2UXD - chains A and H of the 23 polymer chains in the assembly; structure by X-ray diffraction, 3.20 A resolution.

Chain A:
Molecule: 16S ribosomal RNA
From: Thermus thermophilus
Sequence (1523 nucleotides; each row starts with the number of its first residue; note: 57 numbers in that range are skipped by the numbering (no residue carries them; nothing is unmodelled there); a row labelled like 76A-76B holds insertion residues (76A, then the next letters in order); numbering starts at 0):
     0 UUUG
    4A U
     5 UGGAGAGUUU GAUCCUGGCU CAGGGUGAAC GCUGGCGGCG UGCCUAAGAC AUGCAAGUCG
    65 UGCGGG
    73 C
    76 C
76A-76B GC
    77 GGGGUUUU
    88 ACUCCG
    95 UGGUC
   101 AGCGGCGGAC GGGUGAGUAA CGCGUGGGU
  129A G
   130 ACCUACCCGG AAGAGGGGGA CAACCCGGGG AAACUCGGGC UAAUCCCCCA UGUGGACCCG
   190 C
190A-190L CCCUUGGGGUGU
   191 GUCCAAAGGG CUUU
   216 GCCCGCUUCC GGAUGGGCCC GCGUCCCAUC AGCUAGUUGG UGGGGUAAUG GCCCACCAAG
   276 GCGACGACGG GUAGCCGGUC UGAGAGGAUG GCCGGCCACA GGGGCACUGA GACACGGGCC
   336 CCACUCCUAC GGGAGGCAGC AGUUAGGAAU CUUCCGCAAU GGGCGCAAGC CUGACGGAGC
   396 GACGCCGCUU GGAGGAAGAA GCCCUUCGGG GUGUAAACUC CUGA
   441 ACCCGGGACG AAACCCCCGA C
   474 G
474A-474B AG
   475 GGGACUGACG GUACCGGG
   494 GUA
  497D A
   498 UAGCGCCGGC CAACUCCGUG CCAGCAGCCG CGGUAAUACG GAGGGCGCGA GCGUUACCCG
   558 GAUUCACUGG GCGUAAAGGG CGUGUAGGCG GCCUGGGGCG UCCCAUGUGA AAGACCACGG
   618 CUCAACCGUG GGGGAGCGUG GGAUACGCUC AGGCUAGACG GUGGGAGAGG GUGGUGGAAU
   678 UCCCGGAGUA GCGGUGAAAU GCGCAGAUAC CGGGAGGAAC GCCGAUGGCG AAGGCAGCCA
   738 CCUGGUCCAC CCGUGACGCU GAGGCGCGAA AGCGUGGGGA GCAAACCGGA UUAGAUACCC
   798 GGGUAGUCCA CGCCCUAAAC GAUGCGCGCU AGGUCUCUGG GUCU
   848 CCUGGGGGCC GAAGCUAACG CGUUAAGCGC GCCGCCUGGG GAGUACGGCC GCAAGGCUGA
   908 AACUCAAAGG AAUUGACGGG GGCCCGCACA AGCGGUGGAG CAUGUGGUUU AAUUCGAAGC
   968 AACGCGAAGA ACCUUACCAG GCCUUGACAU GCUA
 1001A G
  1002 GGAAA
 1006A C
  1007 CCGGGUGAAA GCCUGGGGUG CCCC
1030A-1030D GCGA
  1031 GGGGAGCCCU AGCACAGGUG CUGCAUGGCC GUCGUCAGCU CGUGCCGUGA GGUGUUGGGU
  1091 UAAGUCCCGC AACGAGCGCA ACCCCCGCCG UUAGUUGCCA GCGGUUCGGC CGGGCACUCU
  1151 AACGGGACUG CCCGCG
  1168 A
 1168A A
  1169 A
  1171 GCGGGAGGAA GGAGGGGACG ACGUCUGGUC AGCAUGGCCC UUACGGCCUG GGCGACACAC
  1231 GUGCUACAAU GCCCACUACA AAGCGAUGCC ACCCGGCAAC GGGGAGCUAA UCGCAAAAAG
  1291 GUGGGCCCAG UUCGGAUUGG GGUCUGCAAC CCGACCCCAU GAAGCCGGAA UCGCUAGUAA
  1351 UCGCGGAUCA GCC
 1363A A
  1364 UGCCGCGGUG AAUACGUUCC CGGGCCUUGU ACACACCGCC CGUCACGCCA UGGGAGCGGG
  1424 CUCUACCCGA AGUCGCCGGG
  1446 AG
  1452 C
  1459 C
1459A-1459G UACGGGC
  1460 AGGCGCCGAG GGUAGGGCCC GUGACUGGGG CGAAGUCGUA ACAAGGUAGC UGUACCGGAA
  1520 GGUGCGGCUG GAUCAC
 1536C C
  1537 UCCUUUCU
Unresolved in the structure: 0-3, 4A, 76A-76B, 95, 129A, 190A-190L, 441, 459, 474A-474B, 478, 497D, 1168A, 1459A-1459G, 1535, 1536C, 1537-1538

Chain H:
Name: Ribosomal protein S8
From: Thermus thermophilus
UniProt: Q5SHQ2 (RS8_THET8); numbering as in UniProt (aligned over 1-138)
Amino-acid sequence (138 residues; each row starts with the number of its first residue):
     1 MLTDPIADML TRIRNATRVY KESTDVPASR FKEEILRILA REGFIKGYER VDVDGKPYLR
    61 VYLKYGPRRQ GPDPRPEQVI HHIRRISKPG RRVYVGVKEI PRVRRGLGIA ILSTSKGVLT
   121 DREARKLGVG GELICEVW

Chain A / chain H interface:
Pairs across the interface (71):
  C564(A) with Arg-91(H), hydrogen bond to the sugar
  C586(A) with Pro-89(H), phosphate contact; Gly-90(H), sugar contact
  G587(A) with Met-1(H), base contact; Thr-3(H), sugar contact; Pro-89(H), phosphate contact; Arg-92(H), salt bridge to the phosphate
  G588(A) with Met-1(H), sugar contact; Leu-2(H), sugar contact; Pro-5(H), phosphate contact
  C589(A) with Pro-5(H), phosphate contact; Ser-29(H), phosphate contact; Lys-32(H), salt bridge to the phosphate
  C590(A) with Ser-29(H), phosphate contact; Arg-30(H), hydrogen bond to the phosphate
  U591(A) with Arg-30(H), salt bridge to the phosphate
  G597(A) with Tyr-94(H), hydrogen bond to the base
  U598(A) with Tyr-94(H), phosphate contact
  C599(A) with Tyr-94(H), phosphate contact; Val-95(H), sugar contact; Gly-96(H), phosphate contact; Val-97(H), phosphate contact; Val-129(H), sugar contact; Gly-130(H), sugar contact
  C600(A) with Gly-96(H), phosphate contact; Val-97(H), hydrogen bond to the phosphate; Gly-128(H), sugar contact
  A632(A) with Lys-98(H), salt bridge to the phosphate
  A640(A) with Ser-115(H), hydrogen bond to the sugar
  U641(A) with Ser-115(H), sugar contact
  A642(A) with Ser-113(H), hydrogen bond to the base; Thr-114(H), hydrogen bond to the base; Ser-115(H), base contact; Val-118(H), sugar contact
  C643(A) with Ser-113(H), hydrogen bond to the sugar; Glu-132(H), hydrogen bond to the sugar
  G644(A) with Arg-92(H), sugar contact
  U652(A) with Lys-56(H), phosphate contact
  A653(A) with Lys-56(H), salt bridge to the phosphate
  G654(A) with Met-1(H), hydrogen bond to the sugar
  A753(A) with Met-1(H), base contact
  G755(A) with Met-1(H), sugar contact
  C824(A) with Met-1(H), sugar contact
  G825(A) with Leu-2(H), sugar contact; Asp-8(H), hydrogen bond to the sugar; Thr-11(H), base contact; Arg-12(H), hydrogen bond to the sugar; Asn-15(H), base contact
  C826(A) with Arg-12(H), sugar contact; Asn-15(H), hydrogen bond to the sugar
  U827(A) with Asn-15(H), sugar contact; Val-19(H), sugar contact
  A828(A) with Lys-21(H), salt bridge to the phosphate
  A860(A) with Arg-18(H), sugar contact; Arg-75(H), hydrogen bond to the phosphate
  G861(A) with Arg-75(H), salt bridge to the phosphate
  G874(A) with Asn-15(H), base contact
  C875(A) with Thr-11(H), base contact; Arg-14(H), hydrogen bond to the sugar; Asn-15(H), hydrogen bond to the base
  G876(A) with Ala-7(H), sugar contact; Thr-11(H), hydrogen bond to the sugar; Arg-14(H), salt bridge to the phosphate
  C877(A) with Thr-3(H), base contact; Asp-4(H), sugar contact; Lys-88(H), salt bridge to the phosphate; Pro-89(H), sugar contact
  G878(A) with Thr-3(H), hydrogen bond to the sugar; Lys-88(H), phosphate contact; Pro-89(H), phosphate contact
  C879(A) with Gly-90(H), phosphate contact
Interface residues without a listed pair, chain A (38 interface residues in all): U565, G823, A859
Interface residues without a listed pair, chain H (43 interface residues in all): Ala-28, Phe-31, Pro-57, Glu-99, Gly-117, Gly-131

Summary:
38 residues of chain A face 43 of chain H across their interface, with 18 hydrogen bonds and 9 salt bridges.
Among the polar pairs are G597(A)/Tyr-94(H), A642(A)/Ser-113(H) and A642(A)/Thr-114(H).
Here chain A is 16S ribosomal RNA and chain H is Ribosomal protein S8, both from Thermus thermophilus. Entry
2UXD (Crystal structure of an extended tRNA anticodon stem loop in complex with its cognate mRNA CGGG ...) was
determined by X-ray diffraction, deposited together with 2UXB and 2UXC.
